PDB entry 8A9Y | electron microscopy, 3.50 A resolution | chains T and M of the 6 polymer chains in the assembly

[Chain T]
Protein: DUF4960 domain-containing protein
Source organism: Bacteroides thetaiotaomicron (strain ATCC 29148 / DSM 2079 / JCM 5827 / CCUG 10774 / NCTC 10582 / VPI-5482 / E50)
UniProtKB: Q8A6W5 (Q8A6W5_BACTN); residues -22 to 438 here correspond to UniProt positions 1-461 (UniProt number = residue number + 23)
Chain sequence (461 residues; row label = number of the first residue in the row; numbers below 1 keep their minus sign (Met-22 is residue -22)):
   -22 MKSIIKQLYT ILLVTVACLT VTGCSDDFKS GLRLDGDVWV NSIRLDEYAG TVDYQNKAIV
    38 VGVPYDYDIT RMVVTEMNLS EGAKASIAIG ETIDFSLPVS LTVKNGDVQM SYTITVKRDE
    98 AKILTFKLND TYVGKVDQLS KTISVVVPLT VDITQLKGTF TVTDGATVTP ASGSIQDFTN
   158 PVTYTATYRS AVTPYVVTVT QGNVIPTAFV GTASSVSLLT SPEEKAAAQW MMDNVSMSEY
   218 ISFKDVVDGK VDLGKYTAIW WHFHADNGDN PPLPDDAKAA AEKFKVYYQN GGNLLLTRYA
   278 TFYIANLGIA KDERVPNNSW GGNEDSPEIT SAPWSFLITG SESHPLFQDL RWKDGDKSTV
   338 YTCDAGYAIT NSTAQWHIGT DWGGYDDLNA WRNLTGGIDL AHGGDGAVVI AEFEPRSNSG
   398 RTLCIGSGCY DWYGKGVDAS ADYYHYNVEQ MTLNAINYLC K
Not modelled in the structure: -22 to 3, 98-438
Reported in the primary citation:
  - mutagenesis - W297A/W359A: abolished binding to FOS

[Chain M]
Protein: Glycoside hydrolase family 32
Source organism: Bacteroides thetaiotaomicron VPI-5482
UniProtKB: Q8A6W6 (Q8A6W6_BACTN); residues -19 to 503 here correspond to UniProt positions 1-523 (UniProt number = residue number + 20)
Chain sequence (523 residues; numbered -19 to 503; the number before each row is that of its first residue; numbers below 1 keep their minus sign (Met-19 is residue -19)):
   -19 MMKNMILPIA FTALIASMTA CSDETDPILT QKNWDGTATY FQSSDEHGFS MYYKPQVGFV
    41 GDPMPFYDPV AKDFKVMYLQ DYRPNPEATY HPIFGVATKD GATYESLGEL ISCGGRDEQD
   101 AAIGTGGTIY NPADKLYYTF YTGNKFKPSS DQNAQVVMVA TSPDFKTWTK NRTFYLKGDT
   161 YGYDKNDFRD PFLFQTEDGV YHMLIATRKN GKGHIAEFTS ADLKEWESAG TFMTMMWDRF
   221 YECPDVFKMG DWWYLIYSEQ ASFMRKVQYF KGRTLEDLKA TTANDAGIWP DNREGMLDSR
   281 AFYAGKTASD GTNRYIWGWC PTRAGNDNGN VGDVEPEWAG NLVAQRLIQH EDGTLTLGVP
   341 DAIDRKYTSA QEVKVMAKDG NMIESGKTYT LGEGASVIFN RLKVHNKISF TVKTASNTDR
   401 FGISFVRGTD SASWYSIHVN ADEGKANFEK DGDDAKYLFD NKFNIPADNE YRVTIYSDQS
   461 VCVTYINDQL SFTNRIYQMQ KNPWSLCCYK GEITVSDVQV STY
Not modelled in the structure: -19 to 6
Reported in the primary citation:
  - catalytic residues: Asp42 (citing earlier work)

[Interface between chain T and chain M]
Contacting residue pairs (15):
  Arg48(T) with Thr153(M), hydrogen bond (side chain-backbone)
  Ile64(T) with Arg152(M)
  Thr69(T) with Thr153(M)
  Ile70(T) with Arg152(M)
  Asp71(T) with Arg152(M); Tyr155(M)
  Leu74(T) with Asp97(M); Gln99(M); Gln132(M)
  Pro75(T) with Asp97(M); Glu98(M)
  Val76(T) with Glu98(M); Arg152(M)
  Ser77(T) with Gly95(M); Glu98(M), hydrogen bond
Also at the interface, not in a pair above, chain M (9 interface residues in all): Lys125

[Summary]
Chain T and chain M each contribute 9 residues to their interface; the contacts include 2 hydrogen bonds.
Polar pairs include Arg48(T)-Thr153(M) and Ser77(T)-Glu98(M). From the paper: the catalytic residue Asp42(M);
W297A/W359A of chain T abolish binding to FOS.
Here chain T is DUF4960 domain-containing protein (Bacteroides thetaiotaomicron (strain ATCC 29148 / DSM 2079
/ JCM 5827 / CCUG 10774 / NCTC 10582 / VPI-5482 / E50)) and chain M is Glycoside hydrolase family 32
(Bacteroides thetaiotaomicron VPI-5482). Entry 8A9Y (Substrate-free levan utilisation machinery (utilisome))
was determined by electron microscopy together with 8AA0, 8AA1, 8AA2 and 8AA3 from the same study.
